5NV3 - chains A and F of the 16 polymer chains in the assembly; structure by electron microscopy, 3.39 A resolution.

Chain A (and F):
Molecule: Ribulose bisphosphate carboxylase large chain
Organism: Rhodobacter sphaeroides
Notes: EC 4.1.1.39; fragment: RbcL; chain F of this document is another copy of the same molecule, construct and numbering; everything in this record applies to it too
Reference sequence: P27997 (RBL1_RHOSH); residues 13-479 here = UniProt positions 13-479
Amino-acid sequence (467 residues; each row starts with the number of its first residue):
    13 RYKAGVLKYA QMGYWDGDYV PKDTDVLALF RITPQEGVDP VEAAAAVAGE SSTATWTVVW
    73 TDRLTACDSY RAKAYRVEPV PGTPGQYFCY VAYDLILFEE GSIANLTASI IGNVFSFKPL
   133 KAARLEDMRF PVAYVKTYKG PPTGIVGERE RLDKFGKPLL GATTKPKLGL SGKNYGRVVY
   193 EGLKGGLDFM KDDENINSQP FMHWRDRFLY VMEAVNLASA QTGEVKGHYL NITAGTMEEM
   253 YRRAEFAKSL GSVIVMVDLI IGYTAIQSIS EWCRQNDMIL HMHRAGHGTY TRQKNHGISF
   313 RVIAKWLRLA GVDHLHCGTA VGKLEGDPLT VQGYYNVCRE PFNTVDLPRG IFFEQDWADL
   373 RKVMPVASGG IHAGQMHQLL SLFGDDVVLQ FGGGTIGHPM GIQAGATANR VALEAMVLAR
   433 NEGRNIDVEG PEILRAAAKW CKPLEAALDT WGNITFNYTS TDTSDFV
Modified residues: Lys203 (lysine nz-carboxylic acid; KCX)
UniProt features mapped onto this chain:
  - active site (Proton acceptor): Lys177, His295
  - binding site (substrate): Asn125, Thr175, Lys179, Arg296, His328, Ser380
  - binding site (Mg(2+)): Lys203, Asp205, Glu206
  - site: Lys335 (Transition state stabilizer)
  - modified residue: Lys203 (N6-carboxylysine)
  - mutagenesis: Leu341 (L341M: Increases KM for CO(2), decreases KM for ribulose 1,5-bisphosphate)
Bound ions: Mg2+: Lys203, Asp205, Glu206 (together with 2-carboxyarabinitol-1,5-diphosphate)
Small-molecule neighbours:
  - 2-carboxyarabinitol-1,5-diphosphate (CAP), molecule 1: Glu62, Thr67, Trp68, Asn125
  - 2-carboxyarabinitol-1,5-diphosphate (CAP), molecule 2: Thr175, Lys177, Lys179, Lys203, Asp205, Glu206, His295, Arg296, His299, His328, Lys335, Leu336, Ser380, Gly381, Gly382, Gln402, Phe403, Gly404, Gly405

Chain A / chain F interface:
Residue-residue contacts (17; chain A residue first):
  Thr36(A) - Val144(F)
  Leu107(A) - Lys148(F)
  Ile108(A) - Asp371(F)
  Glu112(A) - Lys148(F)  salt bridge
  Glu112(A) - Tyr150(F)
  Val144(A) - Thr36(F)
  Val144(A) - Ala145(F)
  Ala145(A) - Val144(F)
  Ala145(A) - Ala145(F)  hydrophobic
  Ala145(A) - Lys148(F)
  Lys148(A) - Leu107(F)
  Lys148(A) - Glu112(F)  salt bridge
  Lys148(A) - Ala145(F)
  Lys148(A) - Thr149(F)
  Thr149(A) - Lys148(F)
  Tyr150(A) - Glu112(F)
  Asp371(A) - Ile108(F)

Summary:
Chain A and chain F each contribute 10 residues to their interface, with 2 salt bridges. The salt-bridged pair
is Glu112(A)-Lys148(F). Ligands of chain A: 2-carboxyarabinitol-1,5-diphosphate.
Both chains are Ribulose bisphosphate carboxylase large chain (Rhodobacter sphaeroides). Entry 5NV3 (Structure
of Rubisco from Rhodobacter sphaeroides in complex with CABP) was determined by electron microscopy.
